6YG9 - chain A; structure by X-ray diffraction, 1.89 A resolution.

# Chain A
Molecule: Serum albumin
Source organism: Homo sapiens
UniProtKB: P02768 (ALBU_HUMAN); residues 1-585 here correspond to UniProt positions 25-609 (UniProt number = residue number + 24)
Sequence (585 residues; row label = number of the first residue in the row):
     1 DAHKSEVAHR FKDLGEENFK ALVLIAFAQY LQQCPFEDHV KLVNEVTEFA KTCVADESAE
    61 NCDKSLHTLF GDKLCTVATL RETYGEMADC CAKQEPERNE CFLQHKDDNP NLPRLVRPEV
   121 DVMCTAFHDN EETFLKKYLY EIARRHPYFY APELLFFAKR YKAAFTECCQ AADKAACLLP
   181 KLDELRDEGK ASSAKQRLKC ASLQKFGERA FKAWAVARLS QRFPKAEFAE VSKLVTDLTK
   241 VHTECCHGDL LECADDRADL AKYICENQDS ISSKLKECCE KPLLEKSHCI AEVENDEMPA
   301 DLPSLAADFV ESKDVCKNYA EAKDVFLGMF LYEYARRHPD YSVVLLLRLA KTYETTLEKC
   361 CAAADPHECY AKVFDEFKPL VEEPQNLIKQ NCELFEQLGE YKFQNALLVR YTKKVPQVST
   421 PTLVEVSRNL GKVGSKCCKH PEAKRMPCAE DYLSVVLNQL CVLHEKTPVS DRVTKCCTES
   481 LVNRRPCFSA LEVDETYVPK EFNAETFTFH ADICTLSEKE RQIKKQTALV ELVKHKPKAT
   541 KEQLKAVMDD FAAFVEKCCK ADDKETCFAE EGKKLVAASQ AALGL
Not modelled in the structure: 1, 363-365, 553-564, 585
Disulfides: Cys53-Cys62, Cys75-Cys91, Cys90-Cys101, Cys124-Cys169, Cys168-Cys177, Cys200-Cys246, Cys245-Cys253, Cys265-Cys279, Cys278-Cys289, Cys316-Cys361, Cys360-Cys369, Cys392-Cys438, Cys437-Cys448, Cys461-Cys477, Cys476-Cys487
Residues lining bound ligands: OQ5 (20-[[(2S)-5-[2-[2-[2-[2-[2-[2-(diethylamino)-2-oxidanylidene-ethoxy]ethoxy]ethylamino]-2-oxidanylidene-ethoxy]ethoxy]ethylamino]-1-oxidanyl-1,5-bis(oxidanylidene)pentan-2-yl]amino]-20-oxidanylidene-icosanoic acid): Val7, Arg10, Leu14, Leu22, Val23, Glu45, Val46, Phe49, Thr52, Glu60, Asn61, Leu66, Leu69, Phe70, Lys73, Tyr150, Pro152, Leu250, Ala254, Arg257, Ala258, Leu283, Leu284, Ser287
Curated features (UniProtKB/Swiss-Prot):
  - binding site (Cu cation): His3
  - binding site (Ca(2+)): Glu6, Asp13, Glu244, Asp249, Glu252, Asp255, Asp259
  - binding site (Zn(2+)): His67, His247, Asp249
  - binding site ((4Z,15Z)-bilirubin IXalpha): Lys240
  - site: Lys4 (Not glycated), Lys20 (Not glycated), Lys41 (Not glycated), Lys64 (Not glycated), Lys73 (Not glycated), Lys93 (Not glycated), Lys106 (Not glycated), Lys136 (Not glycated), Lys159 (Not glycated), Lys174 (Not glycated), Lys181 (Not glycated), Lys190 (Not glycated), Lys195 (Not glycated), Lys199 (Aspirin-acetylated lysine), Lys205 (Not glycated), Lys212 (Not glycated), Lys240 (Not glycated), Lys262 (Not glycated), Lys274 (Not glycated), Lys286 (Not glycated) and 18 more in UniProt
  - modified residue: Ser5 (Phosphoserine), Ser58 (Phosphoserine), Ser65 (Phosphoserine), Thr83 (Phosphothreonine), Lys205 (N6-succinyllysine), Ser273 (Phosphoserine), Ser419 (Phosphoserine), Thr420 (Phosphothreonine), Thr422 (Phosphothreonine), Lys436 (N6-succinyllysine), Ser489 (Phosphoserine), Lys519 (N6-succinyllysine), Lys534 (N6-methyllysine), Lys564 (N6-succinyllysine)
  - glycosylation: Lys12 (N-linked (Glc) (glycation) lysine), Lys51 (N-linked (Glc) (glycation) lysine), Lys137 (N-linked (Glc) (glycation) lysine), Lys162 (N-linked (Glc) (glycation) lysine), Lys199 (N-linked (Glc) (glycation) lysine), Lys225 (N-linked (Glc) (glycation) lysine), Lys233 (N-linked (Glc) (glycation) lysine), Lys276 (N-linked (Glc) (glycation) lysine), Lys281 (N-linked (Glc) (glycation) lysine), Lys313 (N-linked (Glc) (glycation) lysine), Lys317 (N-linked (Glc) (glycation) lysine), Asn318 (N-linked (GlcNAc...) asparagine), Lys323 (N-linked (Glc) (glycation) lysine), Lys351 (N-linked (Glc) (glycation) lysine), Lys378 (N-linked (Glc) (glycation) lysine), Lys413 (N-linked (Glc) (glycation) lysine), Lys439 (N-linked (Glc) (glycation) lysine), Lys444 (N-linked (Glc) (glycation) lysine), Asp494 (N-linked (GlcNAc...) asparagine), Lys525 (N-linked (Glc) (glycation) lysine) and 4 more in UniProt

# Overview
Ligands of chain A: compound OQ5. Curated annotation (UniProt) lists Cu cation-binding residue His3, 7
Ca2+-binding residues, 3 Zn2+-binding residues and (4Z,15Z)-bilirubin IXalpha-binding residue Lys240.
Chain A is Serum albumin (Homo sapiens); the structure, Crystal structure of human serum albumin (hsa) in
complex with gn-07, was determined by X-ray diffraction (same publication as 6YAU).
